Entry 9CM9 (electron microscopy, 4.00 A resolution); this record covers chains K and Z of the 4 polymer chains in the assembly.

Chain K:
Molecule: Hexon protein
Organism: Human adenovirus 6
UniProtKB: A0A348FV85 (A0A348FV85_9ADEN); residues 1-959 here = UniProt positions 1-959
Chain sequence (959 residues; numbered 1 to 959; the number before each row is that of its first residue):
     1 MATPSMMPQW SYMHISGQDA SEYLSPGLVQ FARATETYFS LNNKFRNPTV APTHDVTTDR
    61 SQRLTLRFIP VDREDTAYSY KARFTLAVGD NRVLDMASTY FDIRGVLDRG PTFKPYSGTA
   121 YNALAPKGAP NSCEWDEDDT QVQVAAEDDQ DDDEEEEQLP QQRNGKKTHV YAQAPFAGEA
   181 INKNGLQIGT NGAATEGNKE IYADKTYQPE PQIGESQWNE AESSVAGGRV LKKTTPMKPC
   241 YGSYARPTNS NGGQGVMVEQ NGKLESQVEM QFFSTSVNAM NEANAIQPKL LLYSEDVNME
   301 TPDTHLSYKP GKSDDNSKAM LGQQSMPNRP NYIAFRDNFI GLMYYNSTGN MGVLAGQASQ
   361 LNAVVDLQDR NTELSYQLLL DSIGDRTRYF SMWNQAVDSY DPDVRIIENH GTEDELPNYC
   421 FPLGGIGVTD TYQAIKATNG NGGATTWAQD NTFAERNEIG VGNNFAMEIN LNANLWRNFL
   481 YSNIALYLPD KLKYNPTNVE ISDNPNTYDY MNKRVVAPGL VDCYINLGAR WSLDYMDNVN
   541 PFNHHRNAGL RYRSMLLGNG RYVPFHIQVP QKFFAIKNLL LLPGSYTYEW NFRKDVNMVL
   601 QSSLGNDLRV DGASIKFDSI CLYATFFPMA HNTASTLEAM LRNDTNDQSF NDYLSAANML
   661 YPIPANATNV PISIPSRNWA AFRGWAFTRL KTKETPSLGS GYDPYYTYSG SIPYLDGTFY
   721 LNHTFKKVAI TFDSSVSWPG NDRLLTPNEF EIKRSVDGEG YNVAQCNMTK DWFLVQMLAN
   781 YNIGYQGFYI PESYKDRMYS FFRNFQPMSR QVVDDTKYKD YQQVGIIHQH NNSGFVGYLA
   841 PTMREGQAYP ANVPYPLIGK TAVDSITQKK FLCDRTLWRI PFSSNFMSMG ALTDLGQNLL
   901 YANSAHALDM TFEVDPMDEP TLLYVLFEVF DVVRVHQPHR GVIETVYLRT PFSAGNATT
Not modelled in the structure: 1-3, 141-162, 955-959
Differences from the reference sequence: conflict Leu291 (Val in A0A348FV85), Ile827 (Leu in A0A348FV85), Val853 (Phe in A0A348FV85)

Chain Z:
Molecule: Coagulation factor X
Organism: Homo sapiens
Notes: EC 3.4.21.6
UniProtKB: Q5JVE7 (Q5JVE7_HUMAN); residues -39 to 448 here correspond to UniProt positions 1-488 (UniProt number = residue number + 40)
Chain sequence (488 residues; row label = number of the first residue in the row; numbers below 1 keep their minus sign (Met-39 is residue -39)):
   -39 MGRPLHLVLL SASLAGLLLL GESLFIRREQ ANNILARVTR ANSFLEEMKK GHLERECMEE
    21 TCSYEEAREV FEDSDKTNEF WNKYKDGDQC ETSPCQNQGK CKDGLGEYTC TCLEGFEGKN
    81 CELFTRKLCS LDNGDCDQFC HEEQNSVVCS CARGYTLADN GKACIPTGPY PCGKQTLERR
   141 KRSVAQATSS SGEAPDSITW KPYDAADLDP TENPFDLLDF NQTQPERGDN NLTRIVGGQE
   201 CKDGECPWQA LLINEENEGF CGGTILSEFY ILTAAHCLYQ AKRFKVRVGD RNTEQEEGGE
   261 AVHEVEVVIK HNRFTKETYD FDIAVLRLKT PITFRMNVAP ACLPERDWAE STLMTQKTGI
   321 VSGFGRTHEK GRQSTRLKML EVPYVDRNSC KLSSSFIITQ NMFCAGYDTK QEDACQGDSG
   381 GPHVTRFKDT YFVTGIVSWG EGCARKGKYG IYTKVTAFLK WIDRSMKTRG LPKAKSHAPE
   441 VITSSPLK
Not modelled in the structure: -39 to 0, 137-189, 431-448
Modified / non-standard residues: Glu6, Glu7, Glu14, Glu16, Glu19, Glu20, Glu25, Glu26, Glu29, Glu32, Glu39 (gamma-carboxy-glutamic acid; CGU)
Disulfides: Cys17-Cys22, Cys50-Cys61, Cys55-Cys70, Cys72-Cys81, Cys89-Cys100, Cys96-Cys109, Cys111-Cys124, Cys132-Cys302, Cys201-Cys206, Cys221-Cys237, Cys350-Cys364, Cys375-Cys403
Covalent attachments: covalent link Ala1-Glu20
Bound ions: Ca2+ site 1 near Glu7 (its only coordinating residue here); Ca2+ site 2: Glu7, Glu29; Ca2+ site 3: Glu7, Glu16, Glu29; Ca2+ site 4: Glu14, Glu19; Ca2+ site 5 near Glu16 (its only coordinating residue here); Ca2+ site 6 near Glu20 (its only coordinating residue here); Ca2+ site 7: Glu25 (shared with 1 residue of chain L)

How chain K and chain Z interact:
Residue-residue contacts (5; chain K residue first):
  Val277(K) - Tyr24(Z)  hydrophobic
  Met280(K) - Tyr24(Z)  hydrogen bond
  Met280(K) - Arg28(Z)
  Gly427(K) - Phe4(Z)
  Val428(K) - Phe4(Z)  hydrophobic
Interface residues without a listed pair, chain K (7 interface residues in all): Ala279, Asn281, Phe465
Interface residues without a listed pair, chain Z (6 interface residues in all): Leu5, Glu25, Asn38
Interface features reported in the paper:
  - interface residues, chain K: Val277(K), Gly427(K)

Summary:
The interface between chain K and chain Z involves 7 residues on one side and 6 on the other; the contacts
include 1 hydrogen bond. The hydrogen-bonded pair is Met280(K)-Tyr24(Z). Glu7(Z) and Glu29(Z) form the Ca2+
site 2. Glu7(Z), Glu16(Z) and Glu29(Z) coordinate Ca2+ site 3. The paper reports interface residues Val277(K)
and Gly427(K).
Here chain K is Hexon protein (Human adenovirus 6) and chain Z is Coagulation factor X (Homo sapiens). Entry
9CM9 (Cryo-EM model derived from localized reconstruction of Ad657-hexon-FX complex at 3.86A resolution) was
determined by electron microscopy, deposited together with 9CLI, 9CLN, 9CLS, 9CM2 and 9CMO.
